Entry 6IRH (electron microscopy, 7.80 A resolution (low resolution: residue-level contacts below are approximate; hydrogen-bond / salt-bridge calls are withheld)); this record covers chains D and A of the 4 polymer chains in the assembly.

# Chain D
Molecule: Glutamate receptor ionotropic, NMDA 2A
Source organism: Homo sapiens
Reference sequence: Q12879 (NMDE1_HUMAN); the construct has insertions or renumbered stretches relative to UniProt, so the offset changes along the chain: 1-538 = UniProt 1-538; 540-582 = UniProt 539-581; 598-841 = UniProt 598-841
Amino-acid sequence (841 residues; numbered 1 to 841 plus 16 insertion-coded residues; 16 numbers in that range are skipped by the numbering (no residue carries them; nothing is unmodelled there); the number before each row is that of its first residue; a row labelled like 582A-582P holds insertion residues (582A, then the next letters in order)):
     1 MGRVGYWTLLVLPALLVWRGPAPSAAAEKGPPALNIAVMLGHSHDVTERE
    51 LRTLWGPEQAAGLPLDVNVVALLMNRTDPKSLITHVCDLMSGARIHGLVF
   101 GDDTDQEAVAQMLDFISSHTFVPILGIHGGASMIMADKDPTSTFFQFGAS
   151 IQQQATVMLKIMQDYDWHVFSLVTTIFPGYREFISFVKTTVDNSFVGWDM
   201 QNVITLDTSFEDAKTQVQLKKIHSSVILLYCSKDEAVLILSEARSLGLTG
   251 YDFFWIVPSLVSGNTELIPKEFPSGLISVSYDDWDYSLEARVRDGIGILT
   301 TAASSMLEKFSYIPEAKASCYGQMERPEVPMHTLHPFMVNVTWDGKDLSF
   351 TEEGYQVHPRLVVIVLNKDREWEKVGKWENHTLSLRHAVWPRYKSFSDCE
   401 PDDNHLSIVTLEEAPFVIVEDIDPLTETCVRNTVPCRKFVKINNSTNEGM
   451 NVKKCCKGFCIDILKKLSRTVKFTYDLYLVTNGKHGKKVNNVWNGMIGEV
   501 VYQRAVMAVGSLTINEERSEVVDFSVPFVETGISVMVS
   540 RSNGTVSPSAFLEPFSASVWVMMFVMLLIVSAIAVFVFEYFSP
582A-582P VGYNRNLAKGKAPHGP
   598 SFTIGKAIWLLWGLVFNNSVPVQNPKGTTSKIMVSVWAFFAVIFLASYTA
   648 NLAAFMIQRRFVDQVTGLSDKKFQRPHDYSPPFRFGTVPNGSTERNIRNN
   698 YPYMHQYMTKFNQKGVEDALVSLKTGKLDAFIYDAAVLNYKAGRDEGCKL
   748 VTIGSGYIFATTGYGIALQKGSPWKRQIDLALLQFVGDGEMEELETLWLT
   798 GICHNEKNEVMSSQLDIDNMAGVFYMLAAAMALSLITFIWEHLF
Disordered / not traced: 1-33, 399, 540-555, 582A-582P, 614-624, 656, 760-762, 810-813
Sequence notes: engineered mutation Arg656 (Glu in Q12879), Arg657 (Glu in Q12879)
UniProt features mapped onto this chain:
  - region: Phe599 to Gln620 (Pore-forming)
  - binding site (Zn(2+)): His44, His128, Glu266, Asp282
  - binding site (L-glutamate): Ser511, Thr513, Arg518, Ser689, Thr690, Asp731
  - site: Asn614 (Functional determinant of NMDA receptors)
  - glycosylation (N-linked (GlcNAc...) asparagine): Asn75, Asn340, Asn380, Asn443, Asn444, Asn542, Asn687
Cystine bridges: Cys87-Cys320, Cys436-Cys456

# Chain A
Molecule: Glutamate receptor ionotropic, NMDA 1
Source organism: Homo sapiens
Reference sequence: Q05586 (NMDZ1_HUMAN); numbering as in UniProt (aligned over 1-847)
Amino-acid sequence (847 residues; row label = number of the first residue in the row):
     1 MSTMRLLTLALLFSCSVARAACDPKIVNIGAVLSTRKHEQMFREAVNQAN
    51 KRHGSWKIQLNATSVTHKPNAIQMALSVCEDLISSQVYAILVSHPPTPND
   101 HFTPTPVSYTAGFYRIPVLGLTTRMSIYSDKSIHLSFLRTVPPYSHQSSV
   151 WFEMMRVYSWNHIILLVSDDHEGRAAQKRLETLLEERESKAEKVLQFDPG
   201 TKNVTALLMEAKELEARVIILSASEDDAATVYRAAAMLNMTGSGYVWLVG
   251 EREISGNALRYAPDGILGLQLINGKNESAHISDAVGVVAQAVHELLEKEN
   301 ITDPPRGCVGNTNIWKTGPLFKRVLMSSKYADGVTGRVEFNEDGDRKFAN
   351 YSIMNLQNRKLVQVGIYNGTHVIPNDRKIIWPGGETEKPRGYQMSTRLKI
   401 VTIHQEPFVYVKPTLSDGTCKEEFTVNGDPVKKVICTGPNDTSPGSPRHT
   451 VPQCCYGFCIDLLIKLARTMNFTYEVHLVADGKFGTQERVNNSNKKEWNG
   501 MMGELLSGQADMIVAPLTINNERAQYIEFSKPFKYQGLTILVKKEIPRST
   551 LDSFMQPFQSTLWLLVGLSVHVVAVMLYLLDRFSPFGRFKVNSEEEEEDA
   601 LTLSSAMWFSWRVLLNSGIGEGAPRSFSARILGMVWAGFAMIIVASYTAN
   651 LAAFLVLDRPEERITGINDPRLRNPSDKFIYATVKQSSVDIYFRRQVELS
   701 TMYRHMEKHNYESAAEAIQAVRDNKLHAFIWDSAVLEFEASQKCDLVTTG
   751 ELFFRSGFGIGMRKDSPWKQNVSLSILKSHENGFMEDLDKTWVRYQECDS
   801 RSNAPATLTFENMAGVFMLVAGGIVAGIFLIFIEIAYKRHKDARRKQ
Disordered / not traced: 1-24, 382, 549-552, 585-600, 623-625, 659-662, 803-809, 845-847
Sequence notes: engineered mutation Arg612 (Gly in Q05586)
UniProt features mapped onto this chain:
  - region: Leu603 to Pro624 (Pore-forming)
  - binding site (glycine): Pro516, Thr518, Arg523, Ser688, Asp732
  - glycosylation (N-linked (GlcNAc...) asparagine): Asn61, Asn203, Asn239, Asn276, Asn300, Asn350, Asn368, Asn440, Asn471, Asn491, Asn674, Asn771
Cystine bridges: Cys79-Cys308, Cys420-Cys454, Cys436-Cys455, Cys744-Cys798

# Chain D / chain A interface
Pairs across the interface (61; chain D residue first):
  Glu516(D) with Leu774(A); Leu777(A); Glu781(A)
  Glu517(D) with Glu781(A)
  Ser519(D) with Lys531(A); Leu774(A); Leu777(A)
  Glu530(D) with Tyr535(A); Arg755(A)
  Val558(D) with Phe810(A); Met813(A)
  Met561(D) with Phe817(A)
  Met565(D) with Phe817(A)
  Ile572(D) with Ile824(A); Ile828(A)
  Tyr579(D) with Phe832(A); Ile835(A); Arg839(A)
  Pro582(D) with Arg839(A)
  Thr625(D) with Trp608(A)
  Thr626(D) with Trp608(A)
  Ile629(D) with Trp608(A)
  Ser632(D) with Leu615(A)
  Val633(D) with Leu615(A)
  Trp634(D) with Val820(A); Ile824(A)
  Phe636(D) with Leu615(A)
  Phe637(D) with Val820(A)
  Phe641(D) with Met813(A); Val816(A)
  Ala643(D) with Thr648(A); Leu651(A)
  Ser644(D) with Leu651(A)
  Tyr645(D) with Phe810(A)
  Ala647(D) with Leu651(A); Ala652(A); Leu655(A)
  Asn693(D) with Glu781(A)
  Thr758(D) with His780(A); Glu786(A)
  Thr759(D) with Phe533(A); Tyr535(A); His780(A)
  Arg773(D) with Lys190(A); Glu528(A)
  Asp776(D) with Asn521(A)
  Leu777(D) with Asn521(A); Gln525(A)
  Ala778(D) with Asn521(A)
  Leu779(D) with Asn521(A)
  Leu780(D) with Ile519(A); Asn520(A); Asn521(A); Glu522(A); Arg695(A)
  Gln781(D) with Asn521(A)
  Val783(D) with Phe754(A)
  Gly784(D) with Gln696(A); Phe754(A)
  Asp785(D) with Gln696(A)
  Gly786(D) with Gln696(A)
Also at the interface, not in a pair above, chain D (46 interface residues in all): Asn515, Val569, Val576, Ile640, Asn648, Ala651, Ile654, Gln655, Asn697
Also at the interface, not in a pair above, chain A (42 interface residues in all): Glu188, Ala524, Trp611, Val656, Lys764, Gly823, Ile831

# Overview
46 residues of chain D face 42 of chain A across their interface. From UniProt: 4 Zn2+-binding residues and 6
L-glutamate-binding residues on chain D; 5 glycine-binding residues on chain A.
Chain D is Glutamate receptor ionotropic, NMDA 2A and chain A is Glutamate receptor ionotropic, NMDA 1, both
from Homo sapiens; the structure, Structure of the human GluN1/GluN2A NMDA receptor in the
glutamate/glycine-bound state at pH 6.3, Class III, was determined by electron microscopy, deposited together
with 6IRA, 6IRF and 6IRG.
